8GON - chains A and C of the 5 polymer chains in the assembly; structure by X-ray diffraction, 2.60 A resolution.

# Chain A
Molecule: MHC class I antigen
Organism: Homo sapiens
Reference sequence: Q861F7 (Q861F7_HUMAN); numbering as in UniProt (aligned over 1-275)
Amino-acid sequence (276 residues; each row starts with the number of its first residue; numbering starts at 0):
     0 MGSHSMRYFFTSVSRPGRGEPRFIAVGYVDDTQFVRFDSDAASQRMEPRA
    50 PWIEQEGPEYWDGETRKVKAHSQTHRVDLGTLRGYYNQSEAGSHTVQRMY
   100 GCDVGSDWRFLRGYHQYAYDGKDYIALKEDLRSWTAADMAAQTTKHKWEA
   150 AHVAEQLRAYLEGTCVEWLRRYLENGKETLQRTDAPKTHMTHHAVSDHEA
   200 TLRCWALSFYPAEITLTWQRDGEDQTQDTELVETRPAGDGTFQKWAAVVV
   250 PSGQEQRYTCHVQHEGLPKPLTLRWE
Disordered / not traced: 0
Construct notes: initiating methionine (0)
Disulfides: C101-C164, C203-C259

# Chain C
Molecule: Spike protein S2
Organism: Severe acute respiratory syndrome coronavirus 2
Notes: fragment: RLQ mutant epitope
Reference sequence: P0DTC2 (SPIKE_SARS2); residues 1-9 here correspond to UniProt positions 1000-1008 (UniProt number = residue number + 999)
Amino-acid sequence (9 residues; each row starts with the number of its first residue):
     1 RLQSLQIYV
Construct notes: engineered mutation I7 (Thr1006 in P0DTC2)

# Chain A / chain C interface
Contacting residue pairs (45):
  Y7(A) - R1(C)  hydrogen bond (side chain-backbone)
  Y7(A) - L2(C)  hydrophobic
  F9(A) - L2(C)  hydrophobic
  M45(A) - L2(C)  hydrophobic
  Y59(A) - R1(C)
  E63(A) - R1(C)  salt bridge
  E63(A) - L2(C)  hydrogen bond (side chain-backbone)
  K66(A) - R1(C)
  K66(A) - L2(C)  hydrogen bond (side chain-backbone)
  K66(A) - Q3(C)
  K66(A) - S4(C)
  K66(A) - Q6(C)
  V67(A) - L2(C)  hydrophobic
  H70(A) - Q3(C)
  H70(A) - Q6(C)  hydrogen bond
  T73(A) - Q6(C)
  T73(A) - I7(C)
  T73(A) - Y8(C)
  V76(A) - Y8(C)  hydrophobic
  D77(A) - Y8(C)
  D77(A) - V9(C)  hydrogen bond (side chain-backbone)
  T80(A) - V9(C)
  L81(A) - V9(C)  hydrophobic
  Y84(A) - V9(C)  hydrogen bond (side chain-backbone)
  R97(A) - Q3(C)
  R97(A) - I7(C)
  Y99(A) - L2(C)
  Y99(A) - Q3(C)  hydrogen bond (side chain-backbone)
  H114(A) - Q3(C)
  Y123(A) - V9(C)  hydrophobic
  T143(A) - V9(C)  hydrogen bond (side chain-backbone)
  K146(A) - Y8(C)
  K146(A) - V9(C)  hydrogen bond (side chain-backbone)
  W147(A) - I7(C)  hydrophobic
  W147(A) - Y8(C)  hydrogen bond (side chain-backbone)
  V152(A) - I7(C)  hydrophobic
  Q155(A) - L5(C)
  L156(A) - Q3(C)
  L156(A) - L5(C)  hydrophobic
  Y159(A) - R1(C)  hydrogen bond (side chain-backbone)
  Y159(A) - L2(C)
  Y159(A) - Q3(C)
  T163(A) - R1(C)
  W167(A) - R1(C)
  Y171(A) - R1(C)  hydrogen bond (side chain-backbone)
Other interface residues (no listed pair), chain A (33 interface residues in all): M5, E58, G62, A69, Y116

# In short
The interface between chain A and chain C involves 33 residues on one side and 9 on the other; the contacts
include 12 hydrogen bonds and 1 salt bridge. Polar pairs include E63(A)-R1(C), Y7(A)-R1(C) and E63(A)-L2(C).
Chain A is MHC class I antigen (Homo sapiens) and chain C is Spike protein S2 (Severe acute respiratory
syndrome coronavirus 2); the structure, SARS-CoV-2 specific private TCR RLQ7 in complex with
RLQ-T1006I-HLA-A2, was determined by X-ray diffraction (same publication as 8GOM and 8GOP).
